PDB entry 1XGV | X-ray diffraction, 2.20 A resolution | chains A and B

== Chain A (and B) ==
Molecule: Isocitrate dehydrogenase
Organism: Aeropyrum pernix
Notes: EC 1.1.1.42; chain B of this document is another copy of the same molecule, construct and numbering; everything in this record applies to it too
Reference sequence: Q9YE81 (Q9YE81_AERPE); numbering as in UniProt (aligned over 1-435)
Amino-acid sequence (435 residues; each row starts with the number of its first residue):
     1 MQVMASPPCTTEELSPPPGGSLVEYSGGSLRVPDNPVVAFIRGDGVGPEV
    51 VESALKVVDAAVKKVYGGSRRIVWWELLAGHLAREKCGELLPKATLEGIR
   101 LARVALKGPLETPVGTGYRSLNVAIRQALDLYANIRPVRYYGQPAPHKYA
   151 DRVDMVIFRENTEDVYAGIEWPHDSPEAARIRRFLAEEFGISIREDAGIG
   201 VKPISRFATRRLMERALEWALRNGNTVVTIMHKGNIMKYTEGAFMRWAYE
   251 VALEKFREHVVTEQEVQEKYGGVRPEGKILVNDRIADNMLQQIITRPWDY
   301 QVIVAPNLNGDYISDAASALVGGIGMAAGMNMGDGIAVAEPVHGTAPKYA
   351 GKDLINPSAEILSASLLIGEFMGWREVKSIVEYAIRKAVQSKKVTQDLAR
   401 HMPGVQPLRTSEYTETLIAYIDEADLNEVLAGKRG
Disordered / not traced: 1-5 (chain B: 1-6, 114-119, 433-435)
Cystine bridges: C9-C87
What the authors report for this chain:
  - self-association interface (contacts with another copy of this molecule); pairs are residue here / residue on that copy: F184-F184 (pi stacking), W171, F189
  - catalytic residues: R126, R136, R159, Y166, K233 (proposed by the authors, not directly observed)
  - mutagenesis - C87S, D130N, R211M, R211Q, D334N: decreased stability
  - mutagenesis - E188Q: unchanged stability

== Interface between chain A and chain B ==
Contacting residue pairs (124; chain A residue first):
  Y118(A) - N235(B)
  Y118(A) - I236(B)  hydrophobic
  A145(A) - K148(B)  hydrogen bond (backbone-side chain)
  P146(A) - H147(B)  hydrogen bond (backbone-side chain)
  P146(A) - K148(B)  hydrogen bond (backbone-backbone)
  P146(A) - Y149(B)  hydrophobic
  P146(A) - I294(B)  hydrophobic
  H147(A) - P146(B)
  H147(A) - K148(B)
  K148(A) - A145(B)  hydrogen bond (side chain-backbone)
  K148(A) - P146(B)  hydrogen bond (backbone-backbone)
  K148(A) - K148(B)
  Y149(A) - P146(B)  hydrophobic
  V165(A) - M237(B)  hydrophobic
  Y166(A) - K233(B)
  Y166(A) - I236(B)  hydrophobic
  Y166(A) - M237(B)  hydrophobic
  I169(A) - I191(B)  hydrophobic
  E170(A) - I236(B)
  E170(A) - M237(B)
  E170(A) - K238(B)  hydrogen bond (side chain-backbone)
  E170(A) - Y239(B)  hydrogen bond (side chain-backbone)
  E170(A) - T240(B)
  W171(A) - F189(B)  hydrophobic
  W171(A) - I191(B)  hydrophobic
  W171(A) - Y239(B)
  P172(A) - Y239(B)
  H173(A) - W247(B)
  E177(A) - F189(B)
  R180(A) - F184(B)
  R180(A) - E188(B)  salt bridge
  I181(A) - F189(B)  hydrophobic
  F184(A) - R180(B)
  F184(A) - F184(B)  hydrophobic
  L185(A) - W171(B)  hydrophobic
  E188(A) - R180(B)  salt bridge
  F189(A) - W171(B)  hydrophobic
  F189(A) - E177(B)
  F189(A) - I181(B)  hydrophobic
  I191(A) - I169(B)  hydrophobic
  R194(A) - E163(B)
  R194(A) - S205(B)
  R194(A) - F207(B)
  D196(A) - S205(B)
  D196(A) - R206(B)  hydrogen bond (backbone-backbone)
  D196(A) - F207(B)  hydrogen bond (side chain-backbone)
  D196(A) - W247(B)
  A197(A) - I204(B)
  A197(A) - S205(B)
  G198(A) - K202(B)
  G198(A) - P203(B)
  G198(A) - I204(B)  hydrogen bond (backbone-backbone)
  G198(A) - Y239(B)
  G198(A) - T240(B)
  I199(A) - V201(B)  hydrophobic
  I199(A) - K202(B)
  I199(A) - T240(B)
  G200(A) - V201(B)
  G200(A) - K202(B)  hydrogen bond (backbone-backbone)
  G200(A) - T240(B)
  V201(A) - I199(B)  hydrophobic
  V201(A) - G200(B)
  K202(A) - G198(B)
  K202(A) - I199(B)
  K202(A) - G200(B)  hydrogen bond (backbone-backbone)
  P203(A) - I193(B)  hydrophobic
  P203(A) - G198(B)
  I204(A) - A197(B)
  I204(A) - G198(B)  hydrogen bond (backbone-backbone)
  S205(A) - R194(B)
  S205(A) - D196(B)
  S205(A) - A197(B)
  R206(A) - D196(B)  hydrogen bond (backbone-backbone)
  F207(A) - R194(B)
  F207(A) - D196(B)  hydrogen bond (backbone-side chain)
  K233(A) - Y166(B)
  K233(A) - D311(B)  salt bridge
  I236(A) - Y166(B)  hydrophobic
  I236(A) - E170(B)
  M237(A) - V165(B)  hydrophobic
  M237(A) - Y166(B)  hydrophobic
  M237(A) - E170(B)
  M237(A) - L308(B)  hydrophobic
  K238(A) - E170(B)  hydrogen bond (backbone-side chain)
  Y239(A) - E170(B)  hydrogen bond (backbone-side chain)
  Y239(A) - W171(B)
  Y239(A) - P172(B)
  Y239(A) - G198(B)
  T240(A) - E170(B)
  T240(A) - G198(B)
  T240(A) - I199(B)
  T240(A) - G200(B)
  W247(A) - H173(B)
  W247(A) - D196(B)
  A286(A) - Y312(B)
  D287(A) - D311(B)
  D287(A) - D315(B)
  N288(A) - D315(B)
  L290(A) - Y312(B)  hydrophobic
  Q291(A) - D315(B)  hydrogen bond (side chain-backbone)
  Q291(A) - A319(B)
  Q291(A) - I324(B)
  I294(A) - P146(B)
  I294(A) - A316(B)
  I294(A) - A319(B)
  I294(A) - L320(B)  hydrophobic
  T295(A) - I324(B)
  N309(A) - Y312(B)  hydrogen bond
  D311(A) - K233(B)  salt bridge
  D311(A) - D287(B)
  Y312(A) - A286(B)
  Y312(A) - D287(B)
  Y312(A) - L290(B)  hydrophobic
  Y312(A) - N309(B)  hydrogen bond
  Y312(A) - Y312(B)  hydrophobic
  D315(A) - D287(B)
  D315(A) - N288(B)
  D315(A) - Q291(B)  hydrogen bond (backbone-side chain)
  A316(A) - I294(B)
  A319(A) - Q291(B)
  A319(A) - I294(B)  hydrophobic
  L320(A) - I294(B)
  I324(A) - Q291(B)
  I324(A) - T295(B)
Other interface residues (no listed pair), chain A (60 interface residues in all): E163, I193, L308, S318
Other interface residues (no listed pair), chain B (60 interface residues in all): L185, S318

== Summary ==
The chain A/chain B interface involves 60 residues from each chain; the contacts include 21 hydrogen bonds and
4 salt bridges. Among the polar pairs are R180(A)-E188(B), K233(A)-D311(B) and A145(A)-K148(B). From the
paper: catalytic residues R126(A), R136(A) and R159(A) among others; C87S, D130N and R211M of chain A, among
others, reduce stability; 6 substitutions were tested in all.
Chain A and chain B are both Isocitrate dehydrogenase (Aeropyrum pernix); the structure, Isocitrate
Dehydrogenase from the hyperthermophile Aeropyrum pernix, was determined by X-ray diffraction, deposited
together with 1XKD and 1TYO.
